Entry 1GXM (X-ray diffraction, 1.32 A resolution); this record covers chain A.

Chain A:
Molecule: Pectate lyase
From: Cellvibrio cellulosa
Notes: EC 4.2.2.2; fragment: catalytic module, residues 327-649
UniProt: Q9F7L3 (Q9F7L3); numbering as in UniProt (aligned over 327-649)
Amino-acid sequence (332 residues; numbered 318 to 649; the number before each row is that of its first residue):
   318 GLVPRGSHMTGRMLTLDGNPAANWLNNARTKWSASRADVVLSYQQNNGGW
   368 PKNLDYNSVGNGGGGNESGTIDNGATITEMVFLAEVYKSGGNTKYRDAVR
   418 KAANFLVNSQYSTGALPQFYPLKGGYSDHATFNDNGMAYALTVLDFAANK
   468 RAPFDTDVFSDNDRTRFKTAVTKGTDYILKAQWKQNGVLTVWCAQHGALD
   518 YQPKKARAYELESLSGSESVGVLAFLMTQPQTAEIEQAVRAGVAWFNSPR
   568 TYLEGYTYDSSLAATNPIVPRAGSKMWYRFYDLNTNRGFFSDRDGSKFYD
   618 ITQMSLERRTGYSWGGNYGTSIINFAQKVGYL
Unresolved in the structure: 318-325
Differences from the reference sequence: conflict N479 (Ser in Q9F7L3), Q554 (Arg in Q9F7L3)
From the paper describing this entry:
  - mutagenesis - D389A, D451A, R524A, R524K, E527A, E527Q, R596A: abolished catalytic activity on GalA3
  - mutagenesis - R596A, R610A: decreased catalytic activity on polymeric substrates
  - mutagenesis - N390A (100-fold), Y526F (2- to 3-fold), E535A (200-fold): decreased catalytic activity on GalA3
  - mutagenesis - N390A, R625A, R625K: decreased catalytic activity on polygalacturonate
  - mutagenesis - R625A, R625K: abolished catalytic activity on small soluble substrates
  - mutagenesis - R610A (25-fold): decreased catalytic activity on the trisaccharide
  - conformationally variable residues (domain motion): P368 to G381
  - mutagenesis - D389A, D451A, R524A, R524K, E527A, E527Q: abolished catalytic activity on polygalacturonic acid
  - mutagenesis - Y526F (2- to 3-fold): decreased catalytic activity on polygalacturonic acid
  - catalytic residues: R625 (proposed by the authors, not directly observed)

Overview:
The paper reports the catalytic residue R625; D389A, D451A and R524A, among others, abolish catalytic activity
on GalA3; 13 substitutions were tested in all.
Chain A is Pectate lyase (Cellvibrio cellulosa); the structure, Family 10 polysaccharide lyase from Cellvibrio
cellulosa, was determined by X-ray diffraction (same publication as 1GXN and 1GXO).
